1FZ1 - chains C and D of the 6 polymer chains in the assembly; structure by X-ray diffraction, 1.96 A resolution.

# Chain C (and D)
Molecule: Methane monooxygenase component A, beta chain
Source organism: Methylococcus capsulatus
Notes: EC 1.14.13.25; chain D of this document is another copy of the same molecule, construct and numbering; everything in this record applies to it too
UniProt: P18798 (MEMB_METCA); residues 1-389 here = UniProt positions 1-389
Sequence (389 residues; row label = number of the first residue in the row):
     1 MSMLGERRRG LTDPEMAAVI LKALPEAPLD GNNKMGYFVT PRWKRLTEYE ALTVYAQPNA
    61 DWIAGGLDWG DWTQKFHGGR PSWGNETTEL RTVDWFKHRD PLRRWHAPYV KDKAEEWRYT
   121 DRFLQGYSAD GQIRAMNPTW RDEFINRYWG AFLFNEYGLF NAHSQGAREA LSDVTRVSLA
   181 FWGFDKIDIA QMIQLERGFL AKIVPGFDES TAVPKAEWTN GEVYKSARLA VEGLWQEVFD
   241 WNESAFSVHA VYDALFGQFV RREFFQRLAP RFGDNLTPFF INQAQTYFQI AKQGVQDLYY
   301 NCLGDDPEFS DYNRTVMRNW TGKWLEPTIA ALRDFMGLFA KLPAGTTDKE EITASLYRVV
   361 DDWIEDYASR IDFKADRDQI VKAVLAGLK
Not modelled in the structure: 1 (chain D: 1, 389)
Differences from the reference sequence: conflict R370 (Ala in P18798)
Ion coordination: Ca2+ site 1 near E222 (its only coordinating residue here); Ca2+ site 2 near D348 (its only coordinating residue here); Ca2+ site 3: D376, D378

# Interface between chain C and chain D
Pairs across the interface (66; chain C residue first):
  M3(C) with P25(D); E26(D); A27(D); P28(D)
  L4(C) with L24(D), hydrophobic
  L11(C) with T12(D)
  T12(C) with L11(D)
  P14(C) with P14(D); A18(D); L21(D), hydrophobic
  A18(C) with P14(D)
  L24(C) with L4(D), hydrophobic
  P25(C) with M3(D)
  A27(C) with M3(D)
  P28(C) with M3(D)
  K111(C) with R118(D)
  D112(C) with R118(D), salt bridge; R122(D), salt bridge
  E115(C) with E115(D); R118(D), salt bridge; R122(D), salt bridge
  E116(C) with Y119(D); R122(D), salt bridge
  R118(C) with K111(D); D112(D), salt bridge; E115(D), salt bridge
  Y119(C) with E116(D); Y119(D), hydrophobic; Q283(D)
  R122(C) with D112(D), salt bridge; E115(D), salt bridge; E116(D), salt bridge; T286(D)
  F123(C) with N282(D)
  G126(C) with Q289(D)
  A129(C) with Q289(D)
  D130(C) with Q258(D), hydrogen bond; R262(D), salt bridge; Q285(D); Q289(D), hydrogen bond
  Q132(C) with Q266(D)
  R134(C) with R262(D); R358(D); D362(D), salt bridge
  Q258(C) with D130(D), hydrogen bond
  R262(C) with D130(D), salt bridge; R134(D)
  Q266(C) with Q132(D), hydrogen bond; N275(D), hydrogen bond (backbone-side chain)
  P270(C) with P270(D); N275(D)
  N275(C) with Q266(D), hydrogen bond (side chain-backbone); P270(D); P278(D)
  P278(C) with N275(D)
  N282(C) with F123(D)
  Q283(C) with Y119(D)
  Q285(C) with D130(D); Q132(D)
  T286(C) with R122(D); F123(D)
  Q289(C) with G126(D); A129(D); D130(D), hydrogen bond
  R358(C) with R134(D)
  D362(C) with R134(D), salt bridge
Interface residues without a listed pair, chain C (44 interface residues in all): A17, L21, E26, A135, R271, F279, I290, K292
Interface residues without a listed pair, chain D (41 interface residues in all): A17, R271, F279

# In short
44 residues of chain C and 41 residues of chain D are in contact, with 7 hydrogen bonds and 14 salt bridges.
Among the polar pairs are D112(C)-R118(D), D112(C)-R122(D) and E115(C)-R118(D). D376(C) and D378(C) coordinate
Ca2+ site 3.
Both chains are Methane monooxygenase component A, beta chain (Methylococcus capsulatus). Entry 1FZ1 (Methane
monooxygenase hydroxylase, form III oxidized) was determined by X-ray diffraction together with 1FYZ, 1FZ0,
1FZ2, 1FZ3, 1FZ4 and 1FZ5 from the same study.
